PDB entry 7GVJ | X-ray diffraction, 1.85 A resolution | chains A and D

== Chain A ==
Molecule: B-cell lymphoma 6 protein
From: Homo sapiens
UniProt: P41182 (BCL6_HUMAN); residues 5-129 here = UniProt positions 5-129
Chain sequence (128 residues; numbered 2 to 129; the number before each row is that of its first residue):
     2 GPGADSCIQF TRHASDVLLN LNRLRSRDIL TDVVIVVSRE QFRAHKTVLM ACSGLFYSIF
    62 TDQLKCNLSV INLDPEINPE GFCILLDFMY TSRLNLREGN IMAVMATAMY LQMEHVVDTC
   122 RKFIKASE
Disordered / not traced: 2-5
Sequence notes: expression tag (2-4)
Swiss-Prot annotation at these positions:
  - mutagenesis: Asn21 (N21K: Abolishes interaction with NCOR2 and HDAC2, no effect on interaction with CTBP1 and transcriptional autoinhibition; when associated with A-116 and 376-Q--Q-379), Ser59 (S59A: Abolished ubiquitination by the SCF(FBXL17) complex), His116 (H116A: Abolishes interaction with NCOR2 and HDAC2, no effect on interaction with CTBP1 and transcriptional autoinhibition; when associated with K-21 and 376-Q--Q-379)
Ligand contacts: A1ACL (5-[(5,6-dichloropyrimidin-4-yl)amino]-1,3-dihydro-2H-indol-2-one): Asn21, Arg24, Leu25, Arg28, Met51, Ala52, Cys53, Ser54, Gly55, Tyr58, Gln113, Met114, Glu115

== Chain D ==
Molecule: WVIP tetrapeptide
Chain sequence (6 residues; each row starts with the number of its first residue; numbering starts at 0):
     0 XWVIPA
Modified residues: ACE (acetyl group) at position 0

== How chain A and chain D interact ==
Pairs across the interface (11; chain A residue first):
  Cys8(A) - Pro4(D)
  Ile9(A) - Trp1(D)  hydrophobic
  Ile9(A) - Val2(D)
  Gln10(A) - ACE_0(D)
  Gln10(A) - Trp1(D)
  Gln10(A) - Val2(D)  hydrogen bond (backbone-backbone)
  Gln10(A) - Pro4(D)
  Phe11(A) - ACE_0(D)
  Phe11(A) - Trp1(D)
  Thr12(A) - ACE_0(D)  hydrogen bond (backbone-backbone)
  Thr12(A) - Val2(D)
Other interface residues (no listed pair), chain D (5 interface residues in all): Ile3

== Summary ==
Chain A and chain D each contribute 5 residues to their interface, with 2 hydrogen bonds. The backbones
hydrogen-bond at Gln10(A)-Val2(D) and Thr12(A)-ACE_0(D). Ligands of chain A: compound A1ACL. Curated
annotation (UniProt) lists 3 mutagenesis sites on chain A.
Here chain A is B-cell lymphoma 6 protein (Homo sapiens) and chain D is WVIP tetrapeptide. Entry 7GVJ (Crystal
Structure of B-cell lymphoma 6 protein BTB domain in complex with ligand 3 at 18.85 ...) was determined by
X-ray diffraction together with 7GUD, 7GUE, 7GUF, 7GUG, 7GUH, 7GUI and 126 further entries from the same
study.
